PDB entry 2V4I | X-ray diffraction, 2.20 A resolution | chains B and D of the 4 polymer chains in the assembly

# Chain B (and D)
Molecule: Glutamate N-acetyltransferase 2 beta chain
Source organism: Streptomyces clavuligerus
Notes: EC 2.3.1.35; chain D of this document is another copy of the same molecule, construct and numbering; everything in this record applies to it too
UniProt: Q53940 (GNAT2_STRCL); the construct lacks a stretch of the UniProt sequence, so the offset changes along the chain: 181-336 = UniProt 181-336; 337-386 = UniProt 344-393
Amino-acid sequence (213 residues; numbered 181 to 386 plus 7 insertion-coded residues; the number before each row is that of its first residue; a row labelled like 336A-336G holds insertion residues (336A, then the next letters in order)):
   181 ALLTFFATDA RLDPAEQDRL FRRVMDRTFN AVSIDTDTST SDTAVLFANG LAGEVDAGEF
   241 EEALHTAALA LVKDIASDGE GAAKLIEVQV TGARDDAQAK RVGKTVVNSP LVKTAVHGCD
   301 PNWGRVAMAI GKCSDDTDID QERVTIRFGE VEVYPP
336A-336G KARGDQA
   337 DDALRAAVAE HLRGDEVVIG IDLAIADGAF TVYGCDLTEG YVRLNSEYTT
Unresolved in the structure: 336A-336G, 384-386
Sequence notes: engineered mutation Ala-181 (Thr in Q53940)
Modified residues: Ala-181 (n-acetylalanine; AYA)

# Chain B / chain D interface
Residue-residue contacts (48):
  Asp-215(B) with Pro-290(D); Leu-291(D)
  Thr-216(B) with Pro-290(D); Lys-312(D), hydrogen bond (backbone-side chain)
  Asp-217(B) with Ser-289(D), hydrogen bond; Pro-290(D); Leu-291(D), hydrogen bond (side chain-backbone); Met-308(D); Lys-312(D), salt bridge
  Thr-218(B) with Met-308(D); Lys-312(D)
  Ser-289(B) with Asp-217(D), hydrogen bond
  Pro-290(B) with Asp-215(D); Thr-216(D); Asp-217(D); Tyr-377(D)
  Leu-291(B) with Asp-215(D); Asp-217(D), hydrogen bond (backbone-side chain); Tyr-377(D); Asn-381(D)
  Thr-294(B) with Val-378(D); Asn-381(D); Ser-382(D)
  Ala-295(B) with Asn-381(D)
  His-297(B) with Ser-382(D)
  Gly-298(B) with Ser-382(D)
  Arg-305(B) with Asn-381(D), hydrogen bond (side chain-backbone)
  Met-308(B) with Asp-217(D); Thr-218(D)
  Lys-312(B) with Thr-216(D), hydrogen bond (side chain-backbone); Asp-217(D), salt bridge; Thr-218(D)
  Leu-373(B) with Val-378(D)
  Thr-374(B) with Val-378(D)
  Glu-375(B) with Glu-375(D); Val-378(D); Arg-379(D), salt bridge
  Tyr-377(B) with Pro-290(D); Leu-291(D)
  Val-378(B) with Leu-373(D), hydrophobic; Glu-375(D)
  Arg-379(B) with Glu-375(D), salt bridge
  Asn-381(B) with Leu-291(D); Thr-294(D); Arg-305(D), hydrogen bond (backbone-side chain)
  Ser-382(B) with Thr-294(D); His-297(D); Gly-298(D)
Also at the interface, not in a pair above, chain B (23 interface residues in all): Thr-220
Also at the interface, not in a pair above, chain D (24 interface residues in all): Ser-219, Thr-220, Ala-295, Thr-374

# Summary
23 residues of chain B face 24 of chain D across their interface, with 8 hydrogen bonds and 4 salt bridges.
Among the polar pairs are Asp-217(B)/Lys-312(D), Glu-375(B)/Arg-379(D) and Thr-216(B)/Lys-312(D).
Chain B and chain D are both Glutamate N-acetyltransferase 2 beta chain (Streptomyces clavuligerus); the
structure, Structure of a novel N-acyl-enzyme intermediate of an N-terminal nucleophile (Ntn) hydrolase, OAT2,
was determined by X-ray diffraction.
